2IPO - chains B and D of the 4 polymer chains in the assembly; structure by X-ray diffraction, 2.60 A resolution.

[Chain B (and D)]
Molecule: Aspartate carbamoyltransferase regulatory chain
Organism: Escherichia coli
Notes: chain D of this document is another copy of the same molecule, construct and numbering; everything in this record applies to it too
UniProt: P0A7F3 (PYRI_ECOLI); residues 2-153 here correspond to UniProt positions 1-152 (UniProt number = residue number - 1)
Chain sequence (153 residues; numbered 1 to 153; the number before each row is that of its first residue):
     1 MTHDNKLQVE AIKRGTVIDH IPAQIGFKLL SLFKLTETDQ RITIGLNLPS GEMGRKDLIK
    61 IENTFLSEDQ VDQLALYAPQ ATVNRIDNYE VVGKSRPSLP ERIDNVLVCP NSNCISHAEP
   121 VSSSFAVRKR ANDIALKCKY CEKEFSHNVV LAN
Differences from the reference sequence: initiating methionine (1)
Ion coordination: Zn2+: Cys109, Cys114, Cys138, Cys141

[How chain B and chain D interact]
Contacting residue pairs - 41 pairs, chain B then chain D:
  Lys6(B) with Ala11(D); Tyr89(D)
  Val9(B) with Gln8(D); Val9(D); Glu10(D)
  Gln24(B) with Thr36(D); Asp39(D), hydrogen bond
  Phe27(B) with Phe27(D), hydrophobic; Leu30(D), hydrophobic; Ser31(D); Thr36(D)
  Leu30(B) with Phe27(D)
  Ser31(B) with Phe27(D)
  Thr36(B) with Gln24(D); Phe27(D); Leu46(D)
  Thr38(B) with Gln24(D), hydrogen bond (backbone-side chain); Asn47(D), hydrogen bond (backbone-side chain)
  Asp39(B) with Asn47(D); Arg55(D), salt bridge
  Gln40(B) with Asn47(D), hydrogen bond (backbone-side chain)
  Arg41(B) with Leu46(D); Asn47(D); Leu48(D)
  Ile42(B) with Ile44(D); Gly45(D); Leu46(D), hydrogen bond (backbone-backbone)
  Thr43(B) with Ile44(D)
  Ile44(B) with Ile42(D); Thr43(D); Ile44(D), hydrogen bond (backbone-backbone)
  Gly45(B) with Ile42(D)
  Leu46(B) with Gln40(D); Arg41(D); Ile42(D), hydrogen bond (backbone-backbone); Ile44(D), hydrophobic
  Asn47(B) with Thr38(D); Asp39(D); Gln40(D), hydrogen bond (side chain-backbone); Arg41(D)
  Arg55(B) with Asp39(D), salt bridge
Other interface residues (no listed pair), chain B (21 interface residues in all): Gln8, Ala11, Glu37
Other interface residues (no listed pair), chain D (24 interface residues in all): Glu37, Pro49

[Summary]
The interface between chain B and chain D involves 21 residues on one side and 24 on the other, with 8
hydrogen bonds and 2 salt bridges. Among the polar pairs are Asp39(B)-Arg55(D), Gln24(B)-Asp39(D) and
Thr38(B)-Gln24(D). Cys109(B), Cys114(B), Cys138(B) and Cys141(B) form the Zn2+ site.
Both chains are Aspartate carbamoyltransferase regulatory chain (Escherichia coli). Entry 2IPO (E. coli
Aspartate Transcarbamoylase complexed with N-phosphonacetyl-L-asparagine) was determined by X-ray diffraction.
